Entry 8ELO (X-ray diffraction, 2.72 A resolution); this record covers chains H and L of the 4 polymer chains in the assembly.

[Chain H]
Name: CC12.1 Fab heavy chain
Organism: Homo sapiens
Notes: antibody fragment or engineered binder
Chain sequence (220 residues; each row starts with the number of its first residue; a row labelled like 82A-82C holds insertion residues (82A, then the next letters in order)):
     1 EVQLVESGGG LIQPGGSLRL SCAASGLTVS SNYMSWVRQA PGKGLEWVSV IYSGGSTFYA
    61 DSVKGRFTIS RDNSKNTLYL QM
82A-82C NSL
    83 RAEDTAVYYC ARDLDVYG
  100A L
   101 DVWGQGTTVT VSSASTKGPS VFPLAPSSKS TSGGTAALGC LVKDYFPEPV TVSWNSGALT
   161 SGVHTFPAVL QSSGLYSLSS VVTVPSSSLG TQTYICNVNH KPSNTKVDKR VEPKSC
Disordered / not traced: 130-131, 215-216
Disulfides: Cys-22/Cys-92, Cys-140/Cys-196

[Chain L]
Name: CC12.1 Fab light chain
Organism: Homo sapiens
Notes: antibody fragment or engineered binder
Chain sequence (217 residues; row label = number of the first residue in the row; a row labelled like 95A-95B holds insertion residues (95A, then the next letters in order)):
     1 DIVMTQSPSF LSASVGDRVT ITCRASQGIS SYLAWYQQKP GKAPKLLIYA ASTLQSGVPS
    61 RFSGSGSGTE FTLTISSLQP EDFATYYCQQ LNSYP
95A-95B PK
    96 FTFGPGTKVE IKRTVAAPSV FIFPPSDEQL KSGTASVVCL LNNFYPREAK VQWKVDNALQ
   156 SGNSQESVTE QDSKDSTYSL SSTLTLSKAD YEKHKVYACE VTHQGLSSPV TKSFNRGECS
Disordered / not traced: 214-215
Disulfides: Cys-23/Cys-88, Cys-134/Cys-194

[Interface between chain H and chain L]
Contacting residue pairs (72; chain H residue first):
  Ser-35(H) / Phe-96(L)
  Val-37(H) / Phe-96(L)  hydrophobic
  Val-37(H) / Phe-98(L)  hydrophobic
  Gln-39(H) / Gln-38(L)  hydrogen bond
  Gln-39(H) / Tyr-87(L)  hydrogen bond
  Leu-45(H) / Pro-44(L)  hydrophobic
  Leu-45(H) / Tyr-87(L)  hydrophobic
  Leu-45(H) / Phe-98(L)
  Trp-47(H) / Pro-95A(L)  hydrophobic
  Trp-47(H) / Lys-95B(L)
  Trp-47(H) / Phe-96(L)
  Val-50(H) / Lys-95B(L)
  Tyr-52(H) / Lys-95B(L)
  Tyr-91(H) / Gln-38(L)
  Tyr-91(H) / Lys-42(L)
  Tyr-91(H) / Ala-43(L)  hydrophobic
  Asp-95(H) / Lys-95B(L)
  Asp-95(H) / Phe-96(L)
  Asp-97(H) / Leu-91(L)
  Asp-97(H) / Asn-92(L)  hydrogen bond
  Asp-97(H) / Lys-95B(L)  salt bridge
  Val-98(H) / Tyr-32(L)  hydrophobic
  Val-98(H) / Tyr-49(L)
  Val-98(H) / Ala-50(L)  hydrogen bond (backbone-backbone)
  Val-98(H) / Leu-91(L)
  Val-98(H) / Asn-92(L)
  Tyr-99(H) / Leu-46(L)
  Tyr-99(H) / Tyr-49(L)  hydrophobic
  Gly-100(H) / Tyr-36(L)
  Leu-100A(H) / Tyr-36(L)  hydrogen bond (backbone-side chain)
  Leu-100A(H) / Leu-46(L)
  Leu-100A(H) / Gln-89(L)
  Leu-100A(H) / Phe-96(L)  hydrophobic
  Asp-101(H) / Leu-46(L)
  Asp-101(H) / Gln-55(L)
  Trp-103(H) / Tyr-36(L)  hydrophobic
  Trp-103(H) / Pro-44(L)
  Gly-104(H) / Ala-43(L)
  Val-121(H) / Glu-123(L)
  Phe-122(H) / Ser-121(L)
  Phe-122(H) / Glu-123(L)
  Phe-122(H) / Gln-124(L)
  Pro-123(H) / Ser-121(L)
  Leu-124(H) / Phe-118(L)  hydrophobic
  Leu-124(H) / Val-133(L)  hydrophobic
  Ala-125(H) / Phe-118(L)
  Ala-137(H) / Phe-116(L)  hydrophobic
  Ala-137(H) / Phe-118(L)
  Leu-141(H) / Ser-131(L)
  Leu-141(H) / Val-133(L)  hydrophobic
  Lys-143(H) / Gln-124(L)
  Lys-143(H) / Ser-131(L)
  His-164(H) / Asn-137(L)
  His-164(H) / Asn-138(L)  hydrogen bond
  His-164(H) / Asp-167(L)
  His-164(H) / Ser-174(L)  hydrogen bond
  Phe-166(H) / Leu-135(L)  hydrophobic
  Phe-166(H) / Ser-162(L)
  Phe-166(H) / Thr-164(L)
  Phe-166(H) / Ser-174(L)
  Phe-166(H) / Leu-175(L)
  Phe-166(H) / Ser-176(L)
  Pro-167(H) / Ser-162(L)  hydrogen bond (backbone-side chain)
  Pro-167(H) / Val-163(L)
  Val-169(H) / Glu-161(L)
  Leu-170(H) / Gln-160(L)  hydrogen bond (backbone-side chain)
  Gln-171(H) / Gln-160(L)
  Val-181(H) / Leu-135(L)  hydrophobic
  Thr-183(H) / Asn-137(L)
  Lys-209(H) / Glu-123(L)  salt bridge
  Lys-214(H) / Asp-122(L)  salt bridge
  Lys-214(H) / Glu-213(L)
Interface residues without a listed pair, chain H (44 interface residues in all): Tyr-33, Lys-43, Gly-44, Glu-46, Asp-61, Lys-129, Leu-138, Thr-165, Ser-179
Interface residues without a listed pair, chain L (42 interface residues in all): Pro-95, Ile-117, Thr-180

[Summary]
44 residues of chain H face 42 of chain L across their interface, with 9 hydrogen bonds and 3 salt bridges.
Polar pairs include Asp-97(H)/Lys-95B(L), Lys-209(H)/Glu-123(L) and Lys-214(H)/Asp-122(L).
Chain H is CC12.1 Fab heavy chain and chain L is CC12.1 Fab light chain, both from Homo sapiens; the
structure, Crystal structure of SARS-CoV-2 spike protein receptor-binding domain in complex with antibody
CC12.1 Fab and nanobody ..., was determined by X-ray diffraction (same publication as 8ELP, 8ELQ and 8DT8).
